Entry 7VBA (electron microscopy, 2.89 A resolution); this record covers chains A and B of the 16 polymer chains in the assembly.

[Chain A]
Name: DNA-directed RNA polymerase I subunit RPA1
From: Homo sapiens
Notes: EC 2.7.7.6
Reference sequence: O95602 (RPA1_HUMAN); numbering as in UniProt (aligned over 1-1719)
Amino-acid sequence (1719 residues; row label = number of the first residue in the row):
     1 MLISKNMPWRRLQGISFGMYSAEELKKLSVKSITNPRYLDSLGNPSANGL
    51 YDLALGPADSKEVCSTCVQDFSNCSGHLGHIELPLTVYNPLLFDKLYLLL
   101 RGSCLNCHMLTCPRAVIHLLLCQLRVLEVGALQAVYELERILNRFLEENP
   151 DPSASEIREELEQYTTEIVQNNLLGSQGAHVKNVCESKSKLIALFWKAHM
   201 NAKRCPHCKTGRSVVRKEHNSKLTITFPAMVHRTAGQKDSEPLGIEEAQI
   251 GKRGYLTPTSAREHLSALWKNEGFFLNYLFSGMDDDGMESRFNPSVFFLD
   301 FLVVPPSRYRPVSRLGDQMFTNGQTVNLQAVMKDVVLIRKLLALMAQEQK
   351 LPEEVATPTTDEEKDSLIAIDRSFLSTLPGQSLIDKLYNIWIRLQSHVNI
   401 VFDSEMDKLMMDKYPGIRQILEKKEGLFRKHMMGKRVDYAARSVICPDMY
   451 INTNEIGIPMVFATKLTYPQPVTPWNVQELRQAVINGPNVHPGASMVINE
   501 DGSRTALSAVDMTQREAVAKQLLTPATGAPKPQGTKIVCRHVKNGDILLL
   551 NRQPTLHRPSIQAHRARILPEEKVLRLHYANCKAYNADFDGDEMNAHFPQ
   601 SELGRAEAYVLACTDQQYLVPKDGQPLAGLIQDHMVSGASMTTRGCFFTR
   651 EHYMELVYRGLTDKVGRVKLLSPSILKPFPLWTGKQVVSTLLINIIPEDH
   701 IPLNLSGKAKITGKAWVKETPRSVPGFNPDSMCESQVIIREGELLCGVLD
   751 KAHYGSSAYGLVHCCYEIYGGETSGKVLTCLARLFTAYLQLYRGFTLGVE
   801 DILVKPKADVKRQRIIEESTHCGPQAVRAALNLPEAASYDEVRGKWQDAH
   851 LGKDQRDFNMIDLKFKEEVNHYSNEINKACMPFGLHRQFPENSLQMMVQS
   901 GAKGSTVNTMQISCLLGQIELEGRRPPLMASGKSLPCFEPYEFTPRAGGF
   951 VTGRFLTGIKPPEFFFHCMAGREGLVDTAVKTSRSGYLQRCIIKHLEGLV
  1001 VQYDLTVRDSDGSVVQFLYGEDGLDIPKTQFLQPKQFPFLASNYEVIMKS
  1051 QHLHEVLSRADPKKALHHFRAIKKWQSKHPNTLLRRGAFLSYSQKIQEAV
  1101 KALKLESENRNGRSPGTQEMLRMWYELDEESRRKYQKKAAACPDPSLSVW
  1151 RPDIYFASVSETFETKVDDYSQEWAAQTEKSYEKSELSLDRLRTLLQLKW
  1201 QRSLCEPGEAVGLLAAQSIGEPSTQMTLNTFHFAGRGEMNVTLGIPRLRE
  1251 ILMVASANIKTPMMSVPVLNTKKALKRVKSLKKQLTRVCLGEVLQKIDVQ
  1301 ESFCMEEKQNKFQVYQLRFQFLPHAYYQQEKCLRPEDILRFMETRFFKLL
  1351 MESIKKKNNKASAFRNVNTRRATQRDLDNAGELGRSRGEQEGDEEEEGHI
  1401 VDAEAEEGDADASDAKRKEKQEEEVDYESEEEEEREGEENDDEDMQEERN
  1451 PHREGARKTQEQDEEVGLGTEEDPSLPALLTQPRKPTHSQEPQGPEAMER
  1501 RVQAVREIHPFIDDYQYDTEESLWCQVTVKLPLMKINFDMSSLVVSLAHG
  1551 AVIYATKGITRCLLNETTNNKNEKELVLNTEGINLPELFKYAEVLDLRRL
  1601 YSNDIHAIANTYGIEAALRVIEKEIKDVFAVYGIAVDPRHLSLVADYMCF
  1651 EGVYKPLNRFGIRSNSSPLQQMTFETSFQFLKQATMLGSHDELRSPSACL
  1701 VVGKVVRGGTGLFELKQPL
Not modelled in the structure: 1-5, 146-156, 228-252, 282-290, 349-380, 525-532, 1227-1238, 1302-1312, 1363-1495
Bound ions: Zn2+ site 1: C64, C67, C74; Zn2+ site 2: C104, C107, C205; Mg2+: D590 (shared with 1 residue of chain R)
Ligand contacts: CMPcPP (2TM; 5'-O-[(S)-hydroxy{[(S)-hydroxy(phosphonooxy)phosphoryl]methyl}phosphoryl]cytidine): R552, P554, N586, D588, Q1225
Swiss-Prot annotation at these positions:
  - region: D403 to G416 (Rudder)
  - binding site (Zn(2+)): C64, C67, C74, H77, C104, C107, C205, C208
  - binding site (DNA): K424, R429, R436, R1249
  - binding site (RNA): R552, D592
  - binding site (Mg(2+)): D588, D590, D592
  - site (NTP recognition and base pairing): P554, G798
  - modified residue (Phosphoserine): S240, S1386
  - natural variant: D59 (D59V: In AFDCIN; uncertain significance), R393 (R393H: In AFDCIN; uncertain significance), R481 (R481K: In AFDCIN; uncertain significance), M496 (M496I: In AFDCIN), E593 (E593Q: In AFDCIN), T642 (T642N: In HLD27), S934 (S934L: In HLD27; uncertain significance), V1241 (V1241I: In AFDCIN), V1299 (V1299F: In AFDCIN; uncertain significance), E1330 (deletion: In AFDCIN), C1562 (C1562F: In AFDCIN), V1631 (V1631M: In AFDCIN; uncertain significance), 1 further natural variant entry in UniProt
What the authors report for this chain:
  - Mg2+ coordination: D590
  - binding site for CMPcPP: R552, P554, N586
  - disease-associated variants - E593Q: decreased catalytic activity (citing earlier work)

[Chain B]
Name: DNA-directed RNA polymerase I subunit RPA2
From: Homo sapiens
Notes: EC 2.7.7.6
Reference sequence: Q9H9Y6 (RPA2_HUMAN); residue numbers follow UniProt; this construct covers 1-1135
Amino-acid sequence (1135 residues; each row starts with the number of its first residue):
     1 MDPGSRWRNLPSGPSLKHLTDPSYGIPREQQKAALQELTRAHVESFNYAV
    51 HEGLGLAVQAIPPFEFAFKDERISFTILDAVISPPTVPKGTICKEANVYP
   101 AECRGRRSTYRGKLTADINWAVNGISKGIIKQFLGYVPIMVKSKLCNLRN
   151 LPPQALIEHHEEAEEMGGYFIINGIEKVIRMLIMPRRNFPIAMIRPKWKT
   201 RGPGYTQYGVSMHCVREEHSAVNMNLHYLENGTVMLNFIYRKELFFLPLG
   251 FALKALVSFSDYQIFQELIKGKEDDSFLRNSVSQMLRIVMEEGCSTQKQV
   301 LNYLGECFRVKLNVPDWYPNEQAAEFLFNQCICIHLKSNTEKFYMLCLMT
   351 RKLFALAKGECMEDNPDSLVNQEVLTPGQLFLMFLKEKLEGWLVSIKIAF
   401 DKKAQKTSVSMNTDNLMRIFTMGIDLTKPFEYLFATGNLRSKTGLGLLQD
   451 SGLCVVADKLNFIRYLSHFRCVHRGADFAKMRTTTVRRLLPESWGFLCPV
   501 HTPDGEPCGLMNHLTAVCEVVTQFVYTASIPALLCNLGVTPIDGAPHRSY
   551 SECYPVLLDGVMVGWVDKDLAPGIADSLRHFKVLREKRIPPWMEVVLIPM
   601 TGKPSLYPGLFLFTTPCRLVRPVQNLALGKEELIGTMEQIFMNVAIFEDE
   651 VFAGVTTHQELFPHSLLSVIANFIPFSDHNQSPRNMYQCQMGKQTMGFPL
   701 LTYQDRSDNKLYRLQTPQSPLVRPSMYDYYDMDNYPIGTNAIVAVISYTG
   751 YDMEDAMIVNKASWERGFAHGSVYKSEFIDLSEKIKQGDSSLVFGIKPGD
   801 PRVLQKLDDDGLPFIGAKLQYGDPYYSYLNLNTGESFVMYYKSKENCVVD
   851 NIKVCSNDTGSGKFKCVCITMRVPRNPTIGDKFASRHGQKGILSRLWPAE
   901 DMPFTESGMVPDILFNPHGFPSRMTIGMLIESMAGKSAALHGLCHDATPF
   951 IFSEENSALEYFGEMLKAAGYNFYGTERLYSGISGLELEADIFIGVVYYQ
  1001 RLRHMVSDKFQVRTTGARDRVTNQPIGGRNVQGGIRFGEMERDALLAHGT
  1051 SFLLHDRLFNCSDRSVAHVCVKCGSLLSPLLEKPPPSWSAMRNRKYNCTL
  1101 CSRSDTIDTVSVPYVFRYFVAELAAMNIKVKLDVV
Not modelled in the structure: 1-4, 1085-1092
Bound ions: Zn2+: C1070, C1073, C1098, C1101
Swiss-Prot annotation at these positions:
  - zinc finger: C1070 to C1101 (C4-type)
  - region: I194 to Y208 (Loop B), L236 to L247 (Loop A), L439 to L453 (Fork loop 1), R474 to L489 (Fork loop 2)
  - binding site (RNA): R180, D367, K890
  - binding site (Mg(2+)): D755
  - binding site (DNA): R1020, R1036
  - binding site (Zn(2+)): C1070, C1073, C1098, C1101
  - site: Y687 (Active site gating)
  - modified residue: S1051 (Phosphoserine)
  - natural variant: S682 (S682R: In TCS4; uncertain significance), R1003 (R1003C: In TCS4; R1003S: In TCS4)
What the authors report for this chain:
  - binding site for CMPcPP: R684, R923
  - disease-associated variants - S682R: decreased stability (proposed by the authors, not directly observed)

[Interface between chain A and chain B]
Pairs across the interface (369; chain A residue first):
  M7(A) with R1064(B), hydrogen bond
  P8(A) with V1066(B), hydrophobic; T1109(B); V1110(B); S1111(B)
  R10(A) with D1108(B), salt bridge; T1109(B); V1110(B); V1134(B); V1135(B), hydrogen bond (side chain-backbone)
  R11(A) with V1134(B); V1135(B), hydrogen bond (backbone-backbone)
  L12(A) with L1132(B), hydrophobic; D1133(B)
  Q13(A) with D1133(B), hydrogen bond (backbone-backbone); V1135(B)
  G14(A) with L1132(B); D1133(B), hydrogen bond (backbone-backbone)
  I15(A) with F1116(B), hydrophobic; V1130(B), hydrophobic; K1131(B); L1132(B), hydrophobic
  S16(A) with K1129(B); V1130(B); K1131(B), hydrogen bond (backbone-backbone)
  F17(A) with K1129(B); V1130(B), hydrophobic
  G18(A) with I1128(B); K1129(B), hydrogen bond (backbone-backbone)
  M19(A) with M1126(B); N1127(B); K1129(B)
  Y20(A) with N1127(B), hydrogen bond (backbone-backbone); I1128(B); K1129(B)
  E24(A) with L1100(B); K1129(B), salt bridge
  L25(A) with N1127(B)
  K27(A) with T1099(B), hydrogen bond (backbone-side chain)
  L28(A) with S1078(B); T1099(B); L1100(B), hydrophobic
  S65(A) with K1083(B)
  T66(A) with K1083(B)
  C67(A) with L1081(B), hydrophobic
  Q69(A) with L1081(B)
  H77(A) with L1080(B)
  L91(A) with I1128(B), hydrophobic
  L299(A) with N1127(B)
  V303(A) with A1124(B); A1125(B)
  P305(A) with E1122(B); A1125(B), hydrophobic
  R308(A) with R1020(B); Y1114(B), hydrogen bond
  Y309(A) with Y1114(B), hydrophobic; R1117(B); Y1118(B), hydrophobic; A1121(B), hydrophobic
  P311(A) with R1020(B)
  V312(A) with R1020(B), hydrogen bond (backbone-side chain)
  F402(A) with M1126(B)
  I417(A) with E1122(B); M1126(B), hydrophobic
  I420(A) with Y1118(B)
  L427(A) with V1115(B), hydrophobic; Y1118(B), hydrophobic
  F428(A) with F1119(B), hydrophobic
  R429(A) with R1036(B), hydrogen bond (backbone-side chain); E1039(B), salt bridge
  K430(A) with R1036(B)
  H431(A) with T1022(B); Q1024(B), hydrogen bond (backbone-side chain); V1115(B)
  M432(A) with V1115(B), hydrophobic
  M433(A) with G1038(B); E1039(B); R1042(B); L1058(B)
  G434(A) with R1036(B), hydrogen bond (backbone-side chain)
  K435(A) with Q1024(B); R1036(B); F1037(B), hydrogen bond (backbone-backbone); L1058(B); S1062(B); D1063(B)
  R436(A) with Q1024(B); P1025(B); G1027(B); G1034(B), hydrogen bond (side chain-backbone); I1035(B); R1036(B); S1062(B)
  V437(A) with G1034(B); I1035(B), hydrogen bond (backbone-backbone); R1057(B)
  D438(A) with R1013(B), salt bridge; T1014(B); R1018(B), salt bridge; P1025(B); R1057(B), hydrogen bond (backbone-side chain); C1061(B)
  Y439(A) with R1013(B), hydrogen bond (backbone-backbone); T1014(B), hydrogen bond (backbone-backbone); T1015(B); R1057(B), hydrogen bond (backbone-side chain)
  A440(A) with V1012(B); R1013(B), hydrogen bond (backbone-backbone); I1035(B), hydrophobic
  A441(A) with Q1011(B); V1012(B), hydrophobic; I1035(B)
  R442(A) with F1010(B); Q1011(B), hydrogen bond (backbone-backbone)
  S443(A) with V1006(B); F1010(B)
  I445(A) with I892(B)
  C446(A) with I879(B), hydrophobic; I892(B), hydrophobic
  P447(A) with Y751(B); A756(B), hydrophobic; S894(B)
  D448(A) with G750(B); Y751(B), hydrogen bond
  M449(A) with G750(B)
  Y450(A) with Y751(B)
  F462(A) with F1010(B), hydrophobic; Q1011(B); V1012(B), hydrophobic
  K465(A) with V1012(B); T1014(B)
  L466(A) with V1012(B), hydrophobic
  L549(A) with L1053(B), hydrophobic
  N551(A) with E1041(B)
  Q553(A) with R1036(B), hydrogen bond (side chain-backbone); F1037(B), hydrogen bond (side chain-backbone); E1041(B), hydrogen bond
  T555(A) with M1040(B), hydrogen bond (side chain-backbone); E1041(B); A1044(B)
  L556(A) with M1040(B), hydrophobic
  H557(A) with A1044(B)
  R558(A) with A1044(B); A1047(B); H1048(B)
  I561(A) with E1041(B); L1045(B), hydrophobic; H1048(B)
  K573(A) with V1006(B); F1010(B)
  V574(A) with I879(B); G880(B); V1006(B), hydrophobic
  R576(A) with Y751(B); I879(B); S894(B), hydrogen bond (side chain-backbone); R895(B)
  Y579(A) with G750(B), hydrogen bond (side chain-backbone); Y751(B); D752(B); M753(B), hydrogen bond (side chain-backbone)
  D588(A) with E754(B); D755(B)
  F589(A) with M753(B); E754(B); D755(B); A756(B); I892(B)
  D590(A) with D755(B); K882(B); K890(B), salt bridge
  G591(A) with I892(B)
  E593(A) with K1009(B)
  N595(A) with I1035(B)
  H597(A) with I1035(B); F1037(B); R1057(B)
  F598(A) with R1057(B)
  P599(A) with L1053(B), hydrophobic; D1056(B)
  Q600(A) with D1056(B)
  L603(A) with F1052(B), hydrophobic
  G604(A) with L1053(B)
  E607(A) with T1050(B); S1051(B); F1052(B), hydrogen bond (side chain-backbone); L1053(B), hydrogen bond (side chain-backbone)
  L611(A) with T1050(B)
  Q617(A) with H1048(B), hydrogen bond
  I631(A) with M753(B); E754(B)
  Q632(A) with M753(B); E754(B); N916(B); H918(B)
  D633(A) with S747(B), hydrogen bond; M753(B); N916(B); H918(B)
  H634(A) with M753(B)
  V636(A) with H918(B)
  T786(A) with T749(B)
  L789(A) with S747(B)
  Q790(A) with Y748(B); T749(B); S981(B), hydrogen bond (backbone-side chain); I983(B)
  L791(A) with S981(B); I983(B), hydrophobic; S984(B), hydrogen bond (backbone-side chain); L988(B)
  Y792(A) with L986(B), hydrophobic; L988(B); E989(B), hydrogen bond (backbone-backbone)
  R793(A) with L988(B); E989(B); A990(B)
  G794(A) with A990(B)
  F795(A) with V745(B); I746(B); S747(B), hydrogen bond (backbone-backbone); P917(B), hydrophobic; H918(B)
  T796(A) with V745(B), hydrogen bond (side chain-backbone); D991(B); I992(B); F993(B), hydrogen bond (side chain-backbone)
  L797(A) with P917(B); L929(B)
  G798(A) with F993(B)
  V799(A) with M933(B), hydrophobic; Y974(B); F993(B), hydrophobic
  E800(A) with Y974(B)
  L803(A) with L959(B), hydrophobic; Y974(B), hydrophobic
  R812(A) with E954(B), salt bridge
  Q813(A) with E954(B)
  Q847(A) with K603(B)
  D848(A) with K603(B)
  L851(A) with M362(B), hydrophobic; K603(B); S605(B)
  H886(A) with Y974(B)
  L894(A) with P921(B), hydrophobic
  M897(A) with P917(B); H918(B), hydrogen bond; P921(B), hydrophobic
  K903(A) with E754(B), salt bridge; H918(B); P921(B); S922(B)
  N908(A) with P921(B), hydrogen bond (side chain-backbone); S922(B); M924(B)
  Q911(A) with M924(B)
  I912(A) with M924(B), hydrophobic; I926(B), hydrophobic
  E922(A) with R488(B), salt bridge
  P927(A) with R488(B); P491(B)
  M929(A) with P491(B); E492(B)
  A930(A) with M362(B); L606(B), hydrophobic
  S931(A) with I640(B), hydrogen bond (side chain-backbone); F641(B)
  K933(A) with I640(B); M642(B), hydrogen bond (side chain-backbone); N643(B), hydrogen bond
  S934(A) with P491(B)
  L935(A) with W494(B), hydrophobic
  P936(A) with P491(B); W494(B); Q639(B); M642(B); N643(B); V644(B), hydrogen bond (backbone-backbone)
  C937(A) with V644(B); E650(B), hydrogen bond
  F938(A) with N643(B)
  E939(A) with N643(B)
  R946(A) with E650(B), salt bridge
  R954(A) with E954(B), salt bridge
  F955(A) with H679(B); N680(B); Q681(B); M924(B), hydrophobic; I926(B)
  L956(A) with H679(B); L959(B), hydrophobic
  T957(A) with E954(B), hydrogen bond; S957(B)
  G958(A) with D678(B); H679(B), hydrogen bond (backbone-side chain)
  I959(A) with D678(B), hydrogen bond (backbone-backbone); F950(B)
  K960(A) with F950(B)
  P961(A) with W494(B); I646(B), hydrophobic; F647(B); L666(B), hydrophobic; F950(B)
  P962(A) with W494(B); I646(B)
  F964(A) with V500(B), hydrophobic; L667(B), hydrophobic; S677(B); D678(B)
  F965(A) with L489(B), hydrophobic; L490(B); P491(B), hydrophobic; S493(B); W494(B), hydrophobic
  H967(A) with Q681(B); S682(B), hydrogen bond (side chain-backbone)
  C968(A) with P499(B), hydrophobic; V500(B), hydrophobic; S682(B), hydrogen bond; M686(B)
  M969(A) with L489(B)
  G971(A) with P683(B)
  R972(A) with L489(B); P499(B); G509(B); N512(B), hydrogen bond
  L975(A) with D504(B); Y687(B)
  V976(A) with T484(B); R487(B)
  V980(A) with T484(B)
  R984(A) with R482(B)
  R990(A) with E1039(B), salt bridge
  I993(A) with D1043(B)
  E997(A) with R1042(B), salt bridge; D1043(B)
  L1213(A) with D1043(B); L1046(B), hydrophobic; A1047(B)
  L1214(A) with A1047(B), hydrophobic
  Q1217(A) with D1043(B); A1044(B); A1047(B)
  N1537(A) with N280(B), hydrogen bond (backbone-side chain)
  F1538(A) with F277(B), hydrophobic; N280(B)
  D1539(A) with S276(B); F277(B)
  F1678(A) with M1126(B), hydrophobic
  L1681(A) with L1123(B), hydrophobic
  T1685(A) with I1128(B)
  H1690(A) with D1133(B)
  L1700(A) with R1042(B); L1054(B), hydrophobic
  V1701(A) with P1113(B); F1116(B)
  V1702(A) with V1112(B); P1113(B)
  G1703(A) with H1055(B); F1059(B); P1113(B)
  K1704(A) with H1055(B)
  V1705(A) with S1051(B)
  V1706(A) with S1051(B)
  G1708(A) with S1051(B), hydrogen bond (backbone-side chain)
  G1709(A) with G1049(B)
  T1710(A) with G1049(B), hydrogen bond (backbone-backbone); F1052(B)
  G1711(A) with S1051(B)
Other interface residues (no listed pair), chain A (204 interface residues in all): K26, V68, F71, S75, L78, P306, Q324, R418, L421, V444, V461, T467, E572, A587, S601, A608, A612, H652, R659, Y788, I802, G844, A902, G904, L921, L928, P940, K994, A1210, P1696
Other interface residues (no listed pair), chain B (183 interface residues in all): C498, T502, C508, P604, P663, N685, G891, L893, F920, R923, S953, E955, T976, D1019, V1021, L1077, E1082, P1084, R1094, Y1096

[In short]
204 residues of chain A and 183 residues of chain B are in contact, with 57 hydrogen bonds and 13 salt
bridges. Polar pairs include R10(A)-D1108(B), E24(A)-K1129(B) and R429(A)-E1039(B). Bound to chain A: CMPcPP.
The paper reports a binding site for CMPcPP at R552(A), P554(A) and R684(B) among others; E593Q of chain A
reduces catalytic activity.
Here chain A is DNA-directed RNA polymerase I subunit RPA1 and chain B is DNA-directed RNA polymerase I
subunit RPA2, both from Homo sapiens. Entry 7VBA (Structure of the pre state human RNA Polymerase I Elongation
Complex) was determined by electron microscopy, deposited together with 7VBB and 7VBC.
